3BYA - chains A and B; structure by X-ray diffraction, 1.85 A resolution.

# Chain A
Protein: Calmodulin
Source organism: Homo sapiens
Reference sequence: P62158 (CALM_HUMAN); residues 1-148 here correspond to UniProt positions 2-149 (UniProt number = residue number + 1)
Chain sequence (148 residues; numbered 1 to 148; the number before each row is that of its first residue):
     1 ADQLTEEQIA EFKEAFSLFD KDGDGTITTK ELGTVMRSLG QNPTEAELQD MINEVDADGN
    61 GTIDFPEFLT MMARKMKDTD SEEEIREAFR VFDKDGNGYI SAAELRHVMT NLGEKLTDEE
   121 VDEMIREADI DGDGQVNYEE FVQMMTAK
Disordered / not traced: 1-2, 74-80, 147-148
Ion coordination: Ca2+ site 1: D20, D22, D24, T26, E31; Ca2+ site 2: D56, D58, N60, T62, E67; Ca2+ site 3: D93, D95, N97, Y99, E104; Ca2+ site 4: D129, D131, D133, Q135, E140

# Chain B
Protein: Glutamate [NMDA] receptor subunit zeta-1 peptide
Reference sequence: Q05586 (NMDZ1_HUMAN); numbering as in UniProt (aligned over 875-898)
Chain sequence (24 residues; numbered 875 to 898; the number before each row is that of its first residue):
   875 KKKATFRAIT STLASSFKRR RSSK
Disordered / not traced: 895-898
Swiss-Prot annotation at these positions:
  - modified residue (Phosphoserine): S889, S890, S896, S897

# How chain A and chain B interact
Contacting residue pairs - 51 pairs, chain A then chain B:
  E11(A) - K875(B)
  E11(A) - A878(B)
  E14(A) - K876(B)
  A15(A) - T879(B)
  A15(A) - A882(B)  hydrophobic
  L18(A) - T879(B)
  F19(A) - T886(B)
  L32(A) - T886(B)
  M36(A) - T886(B)
  M36(A) - S890(B)
  L39(A) - I883(B)  hydrophobic
  Q41(A) - L887(B)
  Q41(A) - F891(B)
  E47(A) - R893(B)
  D50(A) - R893(B)
  M51(A) - T886(B)
  M51(A) - S889(B)
  M51(A) - S890(B)
  M51(A) - R893(B)
  E54(A) - R893(B)  salt bridge
  M72(A) - A878(B)
  M72(A) - A882(B)  hydrophobic
  M72(A) - S885(B)
  E84(A) - A888(B)
  E84(A) - F891(B)
  E84(A) - K892(B)
  E87(A) - F891(B)
  A88(A) - T884(B)
  A88(A) - L887(B)  hydrophobic
  A88(A) - F891(B)
  V91(A) - L887(B)  hydrophobic
  F92(A) - F880(B)  hydrophobic
  F92(A) - I883(B)  hydrophobic
  F92(A) - T884(B)
  M109(A) - T879(B)
  M109(A) - I883(B)  hydrophobic
  L112(A) - I883(B)  hydrophobic
  L116(A) - K876(B)
  M124(A) - K876(B)
  M124(A) - F880(B)  hydrophobic
  E127(A) - K875(B)  hydrogen bond (side chain-backbone)
  E127(A) - K876(B)  hydrogen bond (side chain-backbone)
  E127(A) - K877(B)  hydrogen bond (side chain-backbone)
  A128(A) - F880(B)  hydrophobic
  F141(A) - T884(B)
  M144(A) - K877(B)
  M144(A) - F880(B)  hydrophobic
  M144(A) - R881(B)  hydrogen bond (backbone-side chain)
  M145(A) - R881(B)  hydrogen bond (backbone-side chain)
  M145(A) - T884(B)
  M145(A) - S885(B)
Interface residues without a listed pair, chain A (37 interface residues in all): F12, F68, M71, I100, L105, E114, E120, V136, T146

# In short
The interface between chain A and chain B involves 37 residues on one side and 19 on the other, with 5
hydrogen bonds and 1 salt bridge. Polar pairs include E54(A)-R893(B), E127(A)-K875(B) and E127(A)-K876(B).
D20(A), D22(A), D24(A), T26(A) and E31(A) form the Ca2+ site 1.
Here chain A is Calmodulin (Homo sapiens) and chain B is Glutamate [NMDA] receptor subunit zeta-1 peptide.
Entry 3BYA (Structure of a Calmodulin Complex) was determined by X-ray diffraction.
